Entry 8X95 (electron microscopy, 3.52 A resolution); this record covers chains B and D of the 4 polymer chains in the assembly.

[Chain B]
Molecule: Capsid protein VP2
From: Enterovirus A71
UniProt: A0A075QAW4 (A0A075QAW4_HE71); residues 1-254 here correspond to UniProt positions 70-323 (UniProt number = residue number + 69)
Sequence (254 residues; each row starts with the number of its first residue):
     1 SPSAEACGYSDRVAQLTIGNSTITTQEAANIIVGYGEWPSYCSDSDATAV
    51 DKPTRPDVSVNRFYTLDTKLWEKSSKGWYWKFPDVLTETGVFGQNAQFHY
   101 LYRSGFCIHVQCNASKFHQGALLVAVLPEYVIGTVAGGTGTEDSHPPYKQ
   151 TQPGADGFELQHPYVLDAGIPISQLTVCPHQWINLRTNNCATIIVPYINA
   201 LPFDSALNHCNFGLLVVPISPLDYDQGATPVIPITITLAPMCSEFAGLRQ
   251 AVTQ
Not modelled in the structure: 1-9, 135-153, 253-254

[Chain D]
Molecule: Capsid protein VP4
From: Enterovirus A71
UniProt: A0A075QAW4 (A0A075QAW4_HE71); residues 1-69 here = UniProt positions 1-69
Sequence (69 residues; numbered 1 to 69; the number before each row is that of its first residue):
     1 MGSQVSTQRSGSHENSNSATEGSTINYTTINYYKDSYAATAGKQSLKQDP
    51 DKFANPVKDIFTEMAAPLK
Not modelled in the structure: 1-28, 59-69

[How chain B and chain D interact]
Contacting residue pairs (9; chain B residue first):
  N30(B) - V57(D)
  I31(B) - V57(D)
  I31(B) - K58(D)  hydrogen bond (backbone-backbone)
  I32(B) - P56(D)  hydrophobic
  I32(B) - V57(D)  hydrophobic
  V33(B) - P56(D)  hydrogen bond (backbone-backbone)
  V33(B) - K58(D)
  Y35(B) - K52(D)
  Y35(B) - F53(D)  hydrophobic
Other interface residues (no listed pair), chain B (6 interface residues in all): W38

[Summary]
6 residues of chain B and 5 residues of chain D are in contact; the contacts include 2 hydrogen bonds.
Main-chain hydrogen bonds include I31(B)-K58(D) and V33(B)-P56(D).
Chain B is Capsid protein VP2 and chain D is Capsid protein VP4, both from Enterovirus A71; the structure,
Cryo-EM structure of enterovirus A71 mature virion in complex with Fab h1A6.2, was determined by electron
microscopy, deposited together with 8X96, 8X97, 8X98, 8X99, 8X9A, 8X9B, 8YTB and 8YTJ.
